Entry 3LXK (X-ray diffraction, 2.00 A resolution); this record covers chain A.

== Chain A ==
Protein: Tyrosine-protein kinase JAK3
Organism: Homo sapiens
Notes: EC 2.7.10.2; fragment: Kinase Domain
UniProt: P52333 (JAK3_HUMAN); numbering as in UniProt (aligned over 806-1124)
Amino-acid sequence (327 residues; numbered 798 to 1124; the number before each row is that of its first residue):
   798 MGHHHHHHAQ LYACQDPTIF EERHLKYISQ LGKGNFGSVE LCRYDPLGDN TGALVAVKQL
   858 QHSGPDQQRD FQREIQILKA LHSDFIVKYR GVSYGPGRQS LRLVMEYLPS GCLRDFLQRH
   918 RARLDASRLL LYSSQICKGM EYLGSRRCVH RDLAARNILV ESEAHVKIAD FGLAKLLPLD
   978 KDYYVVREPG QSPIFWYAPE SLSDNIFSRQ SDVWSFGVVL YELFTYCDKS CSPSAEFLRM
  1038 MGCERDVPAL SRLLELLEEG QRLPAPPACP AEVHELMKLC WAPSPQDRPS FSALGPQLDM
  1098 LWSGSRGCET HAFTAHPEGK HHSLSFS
Not modelled in the structure: 798-814, 1039-1043, 1099-1124
Differences from the reference sequence: expression tag (798-805); engineered mutation Ser1048 (Cys in P52333)
UniProt features mapped onto this chain:
  - active site: Asp949 (Proton acceptor)
  - binding site (ATP): Leu828 to Val836, Lys855
  - modified residue (Phosphotyrosine): Tyr904, Tyr939, Tyr980, Tyr981
  - natural variant: Leu910 (L910S: In T(-)B(+)NK(-) SCID)
  - mutagenesis: Lys855 (K855A: More than 90% loss of STAT5a activation), Tyr904 (Y904F: About 40% loss of STAT5a activation), Tyr939 (Y939F: About 80% loss of STAT5a activation)
Residues lining bound ligands: cp-690,550 (MI1; 3-{(3R,4R)-4-methyl-3-[methyl(7H-pyrrolo[2,3-d]pyrimidin-4-yl)amino]piperidin-1-yl}-3-oxopropanenitrile): Leu828, Gly829, Lys830, Gly831, Gly834, Ser835, Val836, Ala853, Lys855, Val884, Met902, Glu903, Tyr904, Leu905, Gly908, Cys909, Arg953, Asn954, Ile955, Leu956, Ala966, Asp967

== Overview ==
Chain A binds cp-690,550. UniProt lists active-site residue Asp949, 10 ATP-binding residues and 3 mutagenesis
sites.
Chain A is Tyrosine-protein kinase JAK3 (Homo sapiens); the structure, Structural and Thermodynamic
Characterization of the TYK2 and JAK3 Kinase Domains in Complex with CP-690550 and ..., was determined by
X-ray diffraction together with 3LXL, 3LXN and 3LXP from the same study.
